PDB entry 5Y2F | X-ray diffraction, 2.53 A resolution | chains A and C

[Chain A]
Protein: NAD-dependent protein deacetylase sirtuin-6
Organism: Homo sapiens
Notes: EC 3.5.1.-
UniProtKB: Q8N6T7 (SIR6_HUMAN); residues 1-316 here correspond to UniProt positions 3-318 (UniProt number = residue number + 2)
Amino-acid sequence (316 residues; each row starts with the number of its first residue):
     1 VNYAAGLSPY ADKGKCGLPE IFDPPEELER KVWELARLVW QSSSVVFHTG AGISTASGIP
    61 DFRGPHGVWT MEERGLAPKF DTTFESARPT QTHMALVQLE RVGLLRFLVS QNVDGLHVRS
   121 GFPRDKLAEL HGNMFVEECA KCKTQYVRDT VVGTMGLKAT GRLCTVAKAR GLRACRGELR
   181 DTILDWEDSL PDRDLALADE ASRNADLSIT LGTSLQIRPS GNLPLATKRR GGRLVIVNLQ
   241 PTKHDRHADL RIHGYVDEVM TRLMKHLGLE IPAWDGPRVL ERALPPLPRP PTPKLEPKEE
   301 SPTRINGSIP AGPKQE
Unresolved in the structure: 298-316
Metal / ion sites: Zn2+: Cys139, Cys142, Cys164, Cys175
Residues lining bound ligands:
  - 8L9 (5-[[3,5-bis(chloranyl)phenyl]sulfonylamino]-2-[(5-bromanyl-4-fluoranyl-2-methyl-phenyl)sulfamoyl]benzoic acid): Asn2, Ala5, Val68, Glu72, Pro78, Phe80, Thr83, Phe84, Glu85, Met134, Val151, Met155
  - Adenosine-5-Diphosphoribose (AR6; [(2R,3S,4R,5R)-5-(6-aminopurin-9-yl)-3,4-dihydroxy-oxolan-2-yl]methyl[hydroxy-[[(2R,3S,4R,5S)-3,4,5-trihydroxyoxolan-2-yl]methoxy]phosphoryl] hydrogen phosphate): Glu20, Gly50, Ala51, Gly52, Thr55, Asp61, Phe62, Arg63, Gly64, Trp69, Gln111, Asn112, His131, Gly212, Thr213, Ser214, Leu215, Ile217, Asn238, Leu239, Gln240, Gly254, Tyr255, Val256
  - hexadecane-1-sulfinic acid (HDR): Asn2, Leu7, Ile59, Pro60, Phe62, Val68, Trp69, Phe80, Thr82, Phe84, Val113, Met155, Ile183, Leu184, Asp185, Trp186
Swiss-Prot annotation at these positions:
  - active site: His131 (Proton acceptor)
  - binding site (NAD(+)): Ala51, Thr55, Phe62, Arg63, Trp69, Gln111, His131, Gly212, Ser214, Asn238, Gln240, Val256
  - binding site (Zn(2+)): Cys139, Cys142, Cys164, Cys175
  - site: Cys16 (Formation of an covalent adduct with nitro-fatty acid activators)
  - modified residue: Ser8 (Phosphoserine), Lys31 (N6-acetyllysine), Thr292 (Phosphothreonine), Ser301 (Phosphoserine)
  - cross-link: Lys168 (Glycyl lysine isopeptide (Lys-Gly) (interchain with G-Cter in ubiquitin))

[Chain C]
Protein: 9-mer peptide QTARKSTGG
Amino-acid sequence (9 residues; numbered 1 to 9; the number before each row is that of its first residue):
     1 QTARKSTGG
Unresolved in the structure: 1

[Interface between chain A and chain C]
Residue-residue contacts (26):
  Asp12(A) with Thr7(C), hydrogen bond
  Leu184(A) with Lys5(C), hydrogen bond (backbone-side chain)
  Asp185(A) with Lys5(C)
  Trp186(A) with Lys5(C); Ser6(C); Thr7(C)
  Glu187(A) with Arg4(C), hydrogen bond (backbone-side chain); Lys5(C), hydrogen bond (backbone-backbone)
  Asp188(A) with Arg4(C); Lys5(C), hydrogen bond (backbone-backbone)
  Ser189(A) with Thr2(C); Ala3(C); Arg4(C)
  Leu190(A) with Ala3(C), hydrogen bond (backbone-backbone); Arg4(C); Lys5(C)
  Asp192(A) with Thr2(C)
  Gln216(A) with Thr7(C)
  Ile217(A) with Lys5(C); Ser6(C); Thr7(C)
  Arg218(A) with Arg4(C); Lys5(C); Ser6(C), hydrogen bond (backbone-backbone); Gly8(C)
  Pro219(A) with Arg4(C)
Also at the interface, not in a pair above, chain A (16 interface residues in all): Gly14, His131, Leu195

[Overview]
16 residues of chain A face 7 of chain C across their interface; the contacts include 7 hydrogen bonds. Polar
pairs include Asp12(A)-Thr7(C), Leu184(A)-Lys5(C) and Glu187(A)-Arg4(C). Chain A binds
Adenosine-5-Diphosphoribose, compound 8L9 and hexadecane-1-sulfinic acid.
Chain A is NAD-dependent protein deacetylase sirtuin-6 (Homo sapiens) and chain C is a 9-mer peptide
QTARKSTGG; the structure, Human SIRT6 in complex with allosteric activator MDL-801, was determined by X-ray
diffraction.
